4DGN - chain A; structure by X-ray diffraction, 1.75 A resolution.

== Chain A ==
Protein: Casein kinase II subunit alpha
Organism: Zea mays
Notes: EC 2.7.11.1
Reference sequence: P28523 (CSK2A_MAIZE); residues 7-332 here correspond to UniProt positions 2-327 (UniProt number = residue number - 5)
Amino-acid sequence (326 residues; numbered 7 to 332; the number before each row is that of its first residue):
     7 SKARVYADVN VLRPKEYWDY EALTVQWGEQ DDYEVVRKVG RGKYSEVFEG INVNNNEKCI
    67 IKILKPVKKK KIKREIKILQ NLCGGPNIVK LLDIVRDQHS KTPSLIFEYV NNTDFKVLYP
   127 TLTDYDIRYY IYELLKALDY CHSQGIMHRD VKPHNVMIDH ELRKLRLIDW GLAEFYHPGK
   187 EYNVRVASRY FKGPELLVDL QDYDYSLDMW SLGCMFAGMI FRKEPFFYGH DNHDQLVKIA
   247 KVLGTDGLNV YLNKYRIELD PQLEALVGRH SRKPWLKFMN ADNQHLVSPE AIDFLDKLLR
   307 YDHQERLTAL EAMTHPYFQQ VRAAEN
Modified / non-standard residues: Cys-89 (s-hydroxycysteine; CSO)
Small-molecule neighbours: Luteolin (LU2; 2-(3,4-dihydroxyphenyl)-5,7-dihydroxy-4H-chromen-4-one): Val-45, Gly-46, Val-53, Ile-66, Lys-68, Glu-81, Val-95, Phe-113, Tyr-115, Val-116, Asn-118, Met-163, Ile-174, Asp-175, Trp-176

== In short ==
Bound to chain A: Luteolin.
Chain A is Casein kinase II subunit alpha (Zea mays); the structure, Crystal Structure of maize CK2 in complex
with the inhibitor luteolin, was determined by X-ray diffraction (same publication as 6QS5 and 4DGM).
